1XH1 - chain A; structure by X-ray diffraction, 2.03 A resolution.

== Chain A ==
Molecule: Alpha-amylase, pancreatic
Organism: Homo sapiens
Notes: EC 3.2.1.1
UniProt: P04746 (AMYP_HUMAN); residues 1-496 here correspond to UniProt positions 16-511 (UniProt number = residue number + 15)
Chain sequence (496 residues; numbered 1 to 496; the number before each row is that of its first residue):
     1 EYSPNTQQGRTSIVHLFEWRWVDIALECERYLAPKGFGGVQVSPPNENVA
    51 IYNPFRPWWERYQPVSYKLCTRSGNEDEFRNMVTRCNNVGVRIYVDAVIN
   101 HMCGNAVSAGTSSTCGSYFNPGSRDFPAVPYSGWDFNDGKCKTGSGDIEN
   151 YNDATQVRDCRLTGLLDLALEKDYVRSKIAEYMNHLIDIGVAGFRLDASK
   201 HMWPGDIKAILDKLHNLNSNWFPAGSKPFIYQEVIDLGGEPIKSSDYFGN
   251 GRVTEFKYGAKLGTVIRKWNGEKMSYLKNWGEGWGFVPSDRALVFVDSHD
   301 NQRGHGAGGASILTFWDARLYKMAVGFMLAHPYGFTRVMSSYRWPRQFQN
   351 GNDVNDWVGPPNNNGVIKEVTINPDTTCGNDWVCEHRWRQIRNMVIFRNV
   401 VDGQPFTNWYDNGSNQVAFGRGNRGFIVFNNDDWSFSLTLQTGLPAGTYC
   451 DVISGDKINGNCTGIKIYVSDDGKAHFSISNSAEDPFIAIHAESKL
Disulfides: Cys28-Cys86, Cys70-Cys115, Cys141-Cys160, Cys378-Cys384, Cys450-Cys462
Glycans and other covalent adducts: N-acetylglucosamine (NAG) linked to Asn461
Modified / non-standard residues: Glu1 (pyroglutamic acid; PCA)
Differences from the reference sequence: engineered mutation Ser298 (Asn313 in P04746)
Bound ions: Ca2+: Asn100, Arg158, Asp167, His201
Curated features (UniProtKB/Swiss-Prot):
  - active site: Asp197 (Nucleophile), Glu233 (Proton donor)
  - binding site (Ca(2+)): Asn100, Arg158, Asp167, His201
  - binding site (chloride): Arg195, Arg337
  - site: Asp300 (Transition state stabilizer)
  - glycosylation: Asn461 (N-linked (GlcNAc...) asparagine)
Reported in the primary citation:
  - binding site for chloride ion: Arg195, Arg337
  - contacts within the chain: Arg195-Asp197 (hydrogen bond), Arg195-Glu233 (hydrogen bond) (citing earlier work)
  - post-translational modification sites: Asn461
  - conformationally variable residues (side-chain flip): Glu233, Asp300
  - mutagenesis - N298S (10-fold): decreased catalytic activity on starch (citing earlier work)
  - catalytic residues: Arg195, Asp197, Glu233 (citing earlier work)
  - catalytic residues: Asp300 (proposed by the authors, not directly observed)

== Overview ==
Covalently linked N-acetylglucosamine: at Asn461. The Ca2+ site is built by Asn100, Arg158, Asp167 and His201.
UniProt lists active-site residues Asp197 and Glu233, 4 Ca2+-binding residues and chloride-binding residues
Arg195 and Arg337. The paper reports catalytic residues Arg195, Asp197 and Glu233 among others; N298S reduces
catalytic activity on starch.
Chain A is Alpha-amylase, pancreatic (Homo sapiens); the structure, Structure of the N298S variant of human
pancreatic alpha-amylase complexed with chloride, was determined by X-ray diffraction together with 1XGZ, 1XH0
and 1XH2 from the same study.
